PDB entry 6RWO | electron microscopy, 3.05 A resolution | chains L and K of the 16 polymer chains in the assembly

# Chain L (and K)
Name: Pol protein
From: Simian immunodeficiency virus
Notes: chain K of this document is another copy of the same molecule, construct and numbering; everything in this record applies to it too
Reference sequence: E1ANT8 (E1ANT8_SIV); residues 1-289 here correspond to UniProt positions 735-1023 (UniProt number = residue number + 734)
Chain sequence (290 residues; each row starts with the number of its first residue; numbering starts at 0):
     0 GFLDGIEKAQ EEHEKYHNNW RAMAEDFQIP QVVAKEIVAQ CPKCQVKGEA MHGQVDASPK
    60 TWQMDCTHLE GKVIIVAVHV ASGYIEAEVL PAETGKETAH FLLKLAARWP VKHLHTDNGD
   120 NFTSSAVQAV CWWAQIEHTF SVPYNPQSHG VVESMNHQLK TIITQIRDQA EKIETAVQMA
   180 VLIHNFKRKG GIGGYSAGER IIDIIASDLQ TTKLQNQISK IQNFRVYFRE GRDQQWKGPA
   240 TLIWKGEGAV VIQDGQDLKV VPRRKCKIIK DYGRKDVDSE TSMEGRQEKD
Not modelled in the structure: 0-56, 141-149, 273-289 (chain K: 0-3, 44-56, 141-148, 218-289)
Differences from the reference sequence: expression tag (0); engineered mutation D119 (Ala853 in E1ANT8), S140 (Gly874 in E1ANT8), H148 (Gln882 in E1ANT8)

# How chain L and chain K interact
Pairs across the interface (49):
  Y83(L) - R107(K)  hydrogen bond (side chain-backbone)
  E85(L) - R107(K)  salt bridge
  A86(L) - R107(K)  hydrogen bond (backbone-side chain)
  E87(L) - K103(K)  salt bridge
  H99(L) - E173(K)
  L102(L) - T174(K)
  L102(L) - Q177(K)
  K103(L) - Q177(K)
  A105(L) - L181(K)
  A106(L) - Q177(K)
  A106(L) - L181(K)  hydrophobic
  A106(L) - N184(K)  hydrogen bond (backbone-side chain)
  A106(L) - F185(K)
  R107(L) - Y83(K)  hydrogen bond (backbone-side chain)
  R107(L) - E85(K)  salt bridge
  R107(L) - A86(K)  hydrogen bond (side chain-backbone)
  R107(L) - Q177(K)  hydrogen bond
  R107(L) - F185(K)
  W108(L) - W108(K)  hydrophobic
  P109(L) - F185(K)
  W132(L) - Q168(K)
  W132(L) - M178(K)  hydrophobic
  W132(L) - L181(K)  hydrophobic
  W132(L) - I182(K)  hydrophobic
  Q168(L) - W132(K)  hydrogen bond
  E173(L) - H99(K)
  T174(L) - L102(K)
  Q177(L) - H99(K)
  Q177(L) - L102(K)
  Q177(L) - K103(K)
  Q177(L) - A106(K)
  Q177(L) - R107(K)  hydrogen bond
  M178(L) - W132(K)
  V180(L) - A106(K)  hydrophobic
  L181(L) - A105(K)
  L181(L) - A106(K)  hydrophobic
  L181(L) - W132(K)  hydrophobic
  N184(L) - A106(K)  hydrogen bond (side chain-backbone)
  F185(L) - R107(K)
  F185(L) - P109(K)
  E198(L) - L208(K)
  I201(L) - I201(K)
  I201(L) - I204(K)  hydrophobic
  I201(L) - A205(K)  hydrophobic
  I204(L) - I201(K)  hydrophobic
  A205(L) - I201(K)
  L208(L) - E198(K)
  K212(L) - Y194(K)
  Q216(L) - Y194(K)
Interface residues without a listed pair, chain L (32 interface residues in all): I182, Y194, Q209
Interface residues without a listed pair, chain K (30 interface residues in all): V180, D202, K212

# In short
The interface between chain L and chain K involves 32 residues on one side and 30 on the other; the contacts
include 9 hydrogen bonds and 3 salt bridges. Polar contacts include E85(L)-R107(K), E87(L)-K103(K) and
Y83(L)-R107(K).
Chain L and chain K are both Pol protein (Simian immunodeficiency virus); the structure, SIVrcm intasome
(Q148H/G140S) in complex with bictegravir, was determined by electron microscopy together with 6RWL, 6RWM and
6RWN from the same study.
